Entry 2XZE (X-ray diffraction, 1.75 A resolution); this record covers chains B and R.

# Chain B
Molecule: Stam-binding protein
Organism: Homo sapiens
Notes: EC 3.4.19.-; fragment: mit domain, residues 1-146
UniProt: O95630 (STABP_HUMAN); residues 1-146 here = UniProt positions 1-146
Amino-acid sequence (146 residues; numbered 1 to 146; the number before each row is that of its first residue):
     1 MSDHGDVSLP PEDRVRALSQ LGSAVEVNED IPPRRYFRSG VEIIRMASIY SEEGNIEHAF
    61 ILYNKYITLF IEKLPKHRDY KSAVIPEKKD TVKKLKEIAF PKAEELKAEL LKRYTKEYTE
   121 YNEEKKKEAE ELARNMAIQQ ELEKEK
Disordered / not traced: 1, 140-146
UniProt features mapped onto this chain:
  - modified residue (Phosphoserine): S2, S48
  - natural variant: R14 (R14P: In MICCAP), R38 (R38C: In MICCAP), E42 (E42G: In MICCAP), Y63 (Y63C: In MICCAP), F100 (F100Y: In MICCAP)
What the authors report for this chain:
  - mutagenesis - K88A, E104A: unchanged binding to GST-CHMP1BDeltaN

# Chain R
Molecule: Charged multivesicular body protein 3
Organism: Homo sapiens
Notes: fragment: c-term fragment, residues 183-222
UniProt: Q9Y3E7 (CHMP3_HUMAN); numbering as in UniProt (aligned over 183-222)
Amino-acid sequence (40 residues; row label = number of the first residue in the row):
   183 KVTDALPEPE PPGAMAASED EEEEEEALEA MQSRLATLRS
Disordered / not traced: 183-202
UniProt features mapped onto this chain:
  - region (Interaction with STAMBP): E203 to E207, R221, S222
  - motif: E201 to E211 (MIT-interacting motif)
  - site: R216 (Interaction with STAMBP)
  - modified residue: S200 (Phosphoserine)
  - mutagenesis: R216 to L217 (Abolishes interaction with VPS4A and STAMBP), R221 to S222 (Abolishes interaction with VPS4A and STAMBP), S222 (Impairs interaction with VPS4A and STAMBP)

# How chain B and chain R interact
Pairs across the interface - 35 pairs, chain B then chain R:
  R16(B) with R221(R); S222(R), hydrogen bond (side chain-backbone)
  S19(B) with R221(R)
  S23(B) with R221(R)
  F60(B) with L220(R), hydrophobic
  N64(B) with L220(R)
  I67(B) with L217(R), hydrophobic; L220(R), hydrophobic
  T68(B) with R221(R), hydrogen bond
  F70(B) with L210(R)
  I71(B) with L210(R); M213(R), hydrophobic; L217(R), hydrophobic
  E72(B) with R221(R), salt bridge
  Y80(B) with E207(R), hydrogen bond; L210(R)
  K88(B) with E203(R), salt bridge; E206(R); E207(R), salt bridge
  K89(B) with E206(R)
  V92(B) with E206(R); A209(R), hydrophobic; L210(R), hydrophobic
  L95(B) with L210(R), hydrophobic; M213(R), hydrophobic
  F100(B) with M213(R), hydrophobic; R216(R); L217(R)
  P101(B) with R216(R)
  A103(B) with L220(R), hydrophobic
  E104(B) with R216(R), salt bridge; L220(R)
  K107(B) with T219(R), hydrogen bond (side chain-backbone); L220(R), hydrogen bond (side chain-backbone); S222(R), hydrogen bond (side chain-backbone)
Interface residues without a listed pair, chain B (21 interface residues in all): K96
Interface residues without a listed pair, chain R (13 interface residues in all): Q214

# In short
The interface between chain B and chain R involves 21 residues on one side and 13 on the other; the contacts
include 6 hydrogen bonds and 4 salt bridges. Polar pairs include E72(B)-R221(R), K88(B)-E203(R) and
K88(B)-E207(R). The paper reports that K88A and E104A of chain B leave binding to GST-CHMP1BDeltaN unchanged.
Here chain B is Stam-binding protein and chain R is Charged multivesicular body protein 3, both from Homo
sapiens. Entry 2XZE (Structural basis for AMSH-ESCRT-III CHMP3 interaction) was determined by X-ray
diffraction.
